PDB entry 7VWX | electron microscopy, 7.60 A resolution (low resolution: residue-level contacts below are approximate; hydrogen-bond / salt-bridge calls are withheld) | chains B and C of the 29 polymer chains in the assembly

Chain B (and C):
Name: Chaperonin GroEL
From: Escherichia coli K-12
Notes: EC 5.6.1.7; chain C of this document is another copy of the same molecule, construct and numbering; everything in this record applies to it too
UniProt: P0A6F5 (CH60_ECOLI); residue numbers follow UniProt; this construct covers 1-548
Sequence (548 residues; row label = number of the first residue in the row):
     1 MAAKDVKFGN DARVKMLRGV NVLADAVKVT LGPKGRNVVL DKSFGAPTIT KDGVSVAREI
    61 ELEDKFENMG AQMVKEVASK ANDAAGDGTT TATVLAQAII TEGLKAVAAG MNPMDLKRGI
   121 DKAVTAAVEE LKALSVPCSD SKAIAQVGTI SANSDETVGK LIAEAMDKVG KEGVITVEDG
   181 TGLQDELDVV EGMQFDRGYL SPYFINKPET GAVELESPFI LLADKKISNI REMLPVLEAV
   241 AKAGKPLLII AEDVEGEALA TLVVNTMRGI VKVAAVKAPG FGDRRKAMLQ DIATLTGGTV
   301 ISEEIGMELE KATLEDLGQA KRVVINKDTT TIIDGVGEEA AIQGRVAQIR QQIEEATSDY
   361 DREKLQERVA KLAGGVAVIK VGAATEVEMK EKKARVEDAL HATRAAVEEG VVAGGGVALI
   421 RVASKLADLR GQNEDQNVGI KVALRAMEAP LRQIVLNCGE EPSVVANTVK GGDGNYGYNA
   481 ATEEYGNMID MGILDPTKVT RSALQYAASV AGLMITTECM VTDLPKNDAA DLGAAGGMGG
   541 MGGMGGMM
Not modelled in the structure: 1, 526-548

Interface between chain B and chain C:
Pairs across the interface - 37 pairs, chain B then chain C:
  Ala-2(B) with Glu-61(C)
  Ala-3(B) with Glu-61(C); Glu-63(C)
  Lys-4(B) with Asp-41(C); Glu-61(C); Glu-63(C)
  Val-6(B) with Val-22(C)
  Met-69(B) with Val-39(C); Pro-47(C)
  Gln-72(B) with Lys-42(C); Gly-45(C); Ala-46(C); Pro-47(C)
  Met-73(B) with Ala-46(C); Pro-47(C)
  Glu-76(B) with Ala-46(C)
  Pro-113(B) with Arg-36(C)
  Met-114(B) with Pro-33(C)
  Glu-304(B) with Tyr-203(C)
  Ile-305(B) with Tyr-203(C)
  Gln-505(B) with Leu-183(C)
  Ser-509(B) with Ala-384(C)
  Val-510(B) with Thr-385(C)
  Leu-513(B) with Thr-385(C); Val-387(C)
  Thr-516(B) with Asn-37(C)
  Thr-517(B) with Asn-37(C); Val-39(C)
  Glu-518(B) with Arg-36(C); Asn-37(C)
  Cys-519(B) with Val-38(C); Val-39(C)
  Met-520(B) with Val-39(C)
  Val-521(B) with Val-39(C); Asp-41(C)
  Thr-522(B) with Asp-41(C)
  Asp-523(B) with Asp-41(C)
Interface residues without a listed pair, chain B (31 interface residues in all): Phe-8, Lys-80, Asn-112, Ser-302, Gly-306, Ala-347, Gln-351
Interface residues without a listed pair, chain C (29 interface residues in all): Ala-26, Val-29, Lys-34, Leu-40, Ile-49, Glu-59, Glu-209, Thr-210, Val-263, Val-264, Glu-388

Summary:
The interface between chain B and chain C involves 31 residues on one side and 29 on the other.
Chain B and chain C are both Chaperonin GroEL (Escherichia coli K-12); the structure, CryoEM structure of
football-shaped GroEL:ES2 with RuBisCO, was determined by electron microscopy.
